PDB entry 4YV9 | X-ray diffraction, 1.95 A resolution | chains A and B of the 4 polymer chains in the assembly

# Chain A (and B)
Molecule: Transcriptional regulator
Organism: Streptococcus dysgalactiae
Notes: chain B of this document is another copy of the same molecule, construct and numbering; everything in this record applies to it too
Sequence (284 residues; each row starts with the number of its first residue):
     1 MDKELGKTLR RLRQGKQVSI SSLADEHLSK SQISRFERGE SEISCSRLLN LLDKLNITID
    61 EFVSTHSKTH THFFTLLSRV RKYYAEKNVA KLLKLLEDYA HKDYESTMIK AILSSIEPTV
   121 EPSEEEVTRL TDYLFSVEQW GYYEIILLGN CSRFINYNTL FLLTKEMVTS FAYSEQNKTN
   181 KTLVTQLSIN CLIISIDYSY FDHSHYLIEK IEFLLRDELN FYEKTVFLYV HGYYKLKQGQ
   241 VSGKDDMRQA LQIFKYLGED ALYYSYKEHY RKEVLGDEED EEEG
Disordered / not traced: 1-4, 24-27, 66-70, 275-284 (chain B: 1-4, 275-284)
Modified residues: Mse-1 (selenomethionine); Mse-108, Mse-167, Mse-247 (selenomethionine; parent Met)
Reported in the primary citation:
  - self-association interface (contacts with another copy of this molecule); pairs are residue here / residue on that copy: Cys-45/Cys-45 (disulfide)
  - binding site for Cyclosporin A: Arg-153, Lys-178, Ala-261
  - binding site for Cyclosporin A: Tyr-84, Asn-150, Leu-183, Leu-187, Asn-190, Tyr-222, Leu-262

# Chain A / chain B interface
Disulfides between the chains: Cys-45(A)/Cys-45(B)
Pairs across the interface (95; chain A residue first):
  Leu-5(A) with Ser-46(B); Leu-49(B), hydrophobic
  Leu-12(A) with Gln-139(B)
  Gly-15(A) with Val-137(B); Glu-138(B), hydrogen bond (backbone-backbone)
  Lys-16(A) with Tyr-133(B); Tyr-143(B); Glu-144(B), salt bridge
  Gln-17(A) with Ser-136(B), hydrogen bond (side chain-backbone)
  Glu-42(A) with Ser-44(B), hydrogen bond; Arg-47(B), salt bridge
  Ile-43(A) with Ser-44(B); Cys-45(B), hydrogen bond (backbone-backbone)
  Ser-44(A) with Cys-45(B)
  Cys-45(A) with Cys-45(B), disulfide; Leu-48(B), hydrophobic
  Leu-48(A) with Cys-45(B), hydrophobic
  Asp-53(A) with Thr-71(B); His-72(B), salt bridge
  Asn-56(A) with Phe-73(B); Tyr-143(B), hydrogen bond
  Ile-59(A) with Ile-59(B), hydrophobic; Asp-60(B)
  Asp-60(A) with Asp-60(B); Asn-177(B)
  Glu-61(A) with Gly-141(B); Tyr-142(B), hydrogen bond (side chain-backbone); Asn-180(B), hydrogen bond
  Val-63(A) with Thr-58(B); Ile-59(B), hydrophobic; Asp-60(B)
  Ser-64(A) with Ser-174(B), hydrogen bond; Asn-177(B)
  Thr-65(A) with Gln-139(B)
  Thr-71(A) with Asp-53(B)
  His-72(A) with Asp-53(B), hydrogen bond (backbone-side chain)
  Phe-73(A) with Asn-56(B)
  Phe-74(A) with Thr-58(B); Gln-176(B)
  Leu-77(A) with Gln-176(B)
  Ser-78(A) with Glu-175(B)
  Arg-81(A) with Glu-175(B)
  Tyr-133(A) with Lys-16(B)
  Ser-136(A) with Gly-15(B); Gln-17(B), hydrogen bond (backbone-side chain)
  Val-137(A) with Gly-15(B)
  Glu-138(A) with Gly-15(B), hydrogen bond (backbone-backbone)
  Gln-139(A) with Arg-11(B), hydrogen bond; Leu-12(B); Thr-65(B), hydrogen bond
  Gly-141(A) with Glu-61(B)
  Tyr-142(A) with Glu-61(B), hydrogen bond (backbone-side chain); Gln-176(B)
  Tyr-143(A) with Asn-56(B)
  Glu-144(A) with Lys-16(B), salt bridge
  Tyr-173(A) with Ser-64(B)
  Ser-174(A) with Ser-64(B)
  Glu-175(A) with His-70(B), salt bridge; Phe-74(B)
  Gln-176(A) with Phe-74(B); Tyr-142(B); Thr-179(B), hydrogen bond (backbone-side chain)
  Asn-177(A) with Asn-177(B)
  Thr-179(A) with Gln-176(B), hydrogen bond (side chain-backbone)
  Asn-180(A) with Glu-61(B), hydrogen bond
  Gln-186(A) with Leu-219(B)
  Leu-219(A) with Gln-186(B); Tyr-222(B), hydrophobic
  Phe-221(A) with Phe-221(B), hydrophobic; Tyr-222(B); Phe-254(B), hydrophobic; Leu-257(B), hydrophobic; Glu-259(B); Leu-262(B), hydrophobic
  Tyr-222(A) with Leu-219(B), hydrophobic; Phe-221(B)
  Lys-224(A) with Leu-257(B); Glu-259(B), salt bridge
  Thr-225(A) with Phe-221(B); Leu-257(B)
  Leu-228(A) with Tyr-256(B)
  Gln-249(A) with Tyr-256(B)
  Ile-253(A) with Tyr-256(B), hydrophobic; Leu-257(B), hydrophobic
  Phe-254(A) with Phe-221(B), hydrophobic
  Tyr-256(A) with Leu-228(B); Gln-249(B); Gln-252(B), hydrogen bond
  Leu-257(A) with Phe-221(B), hydrophobic; Lys-224(B); Thr-225(B); Ile-253(B), hydrophobic
  Glu-259(A) with Phe-221(B); Lys-224(B), salt bridge
  Leu-262(A) with Phe-221(B), hydrophobic
Other interface residues (no listed pair), chain A (61 interface residues in all): Leu-49, Ile-57, Thr-58, Glu-105, Glu-223, Gln-252
Other interface residues (no listed pair), chain B (60 interface residues in all): Leu-5, Ile-43, Val-63, Glu-105, Tyr-173, Asp-217

# Overview
61 residues of chain A and 60 residues of chain B are in contact; the contacts include 1 disulfide bond, 18
hydrogen bonds and 7 salt bridges. Among the polar pairs are Lys-16(A)/Glu-144(B), Glu-42(A)/Arg-47(B) and
Asp-53(A)/His-72(B). The paper reports a binding site for Cyclosporin A at Arg-153(A), Lys-178(A) and
Ala-261(A) among others; a self-association interface involving Cys-45(A).
Chain A and chain B are both Transcriptional regulator (Streptococcus dysgalactiae); the structure, X-ray
crystal structure of Streptococcus dysgalactiae SHP pheromone receptor Rgg2, was determined by X-ray
diffraction, deposited together with 4YV6.
